4B4K - chains B and D of the 4 polymer chains in the assembly; structure by X-ray diffraction, 2.50 A resolution.

Chain B (and D):
Molecule: N5-carboxyaminoimidazole ribonucleotide mutase
Organism: Bacillus anthracis
Notes: EC 5.4.99.18, 4.1.1.21; chain D of this document is another copy of the same molecule, construct and numbering; everything in this record applies to it too
UniProt: Q81ZH8 (Q81ZH8_BACAN); residue numbers follow UniProt; this construct covers 1-161
Amino-acid sequence (181 residues; row label = number of the first residue in the row; numbers below 1 keep their minus sign (Met-19 is residue -19)):
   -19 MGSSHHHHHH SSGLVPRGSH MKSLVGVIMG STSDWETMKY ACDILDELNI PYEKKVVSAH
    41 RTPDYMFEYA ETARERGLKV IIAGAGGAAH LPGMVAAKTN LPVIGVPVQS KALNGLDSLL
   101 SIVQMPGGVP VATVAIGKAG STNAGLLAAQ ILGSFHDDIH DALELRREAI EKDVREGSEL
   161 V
Unresolved in the structure: -19 to 1, 158-161
Differences from the reference sequence: expression tag (-19 to 0)

How chain B and chain D interact:
Pairs across the interface (49; chain B residue first):
  Ala39(B) - Met74(D)
  His40(B) - Gly73(D)
  His40(B) - Met74(D)
  His40(B) - Ala77(D)
  His40(B) - Met105(D)
  His40(B) - Pro106(D)
  His40(B) - Val109(D)
  Pro43(B) - Phe47(D)
  Pro43(B) - Ala77(D)
  Pro43(B) - Lys78(D)
  Asp44(B) - Phe47(D)
  Asp44(B) - Lys78(D)  salt bridge
  Met46(B) - Met74(D)  hydrophobic
  Phe47(B) - Pro43(D)
  Phe47(B) - Asp44(D)
  Phe47(B) - Phe47(D)  hydrophobic
  Ala68(B) - Ser101(D)
  Ala68(B) - Gln104(D)  hydrogen bond (backbone-backbone)
  Ala68(B) - Met105(D)
  Ala69(B) - His70(D)
  His70(B) - Ala69(D)
  His70(B) - His70(D)
  His70(B) - Ser101(D)  hydrogen bond (side chain-backbone)
  His70(B) - Met105(D)
  Gly73(B) - His40(D)
  Met74(B) - Ala39(D)
  Met74(B) - His40(D)
  Met74(B) - Met46(D)  hydrophobic
  Met74(B) - Met74(D)  hydrophobic
  Ala77(B) - His40(D)
  Ala77(B) - Pro43(D)
  Lys78(B) - Pro43(D)
  Lys78(B) - Asp44(D)  salt bridge
  Leu93(B) - Leu100(D)  hydrophobic
  Leu93(B) - Gln104(D)
  Asp97(B) - Gln104(D)  hydrogen bond
  Leu100(B) - Leu93(D)  hydrophobic
  Leu100(B) - Asp97(D)
  Ser101(B) - Ala68(D)
  Ser101(B) - His70(D)  hydrogen bond (backbone-side chain)
  Ser101(B) - Ser101(D)  hydrogen bond
  Gln104(B) - Ala68(D)  hydrogen bond (backbone-backbone)
  Gln104(B) - Leu93(D)
  Gln104(B) - Asp97(D)  hydrogen bond
  Met105(B) - His40(D)
  Met105(B) - Ala68(D)
  Met105(B) - His70(D)
  Pro106(B) - His40(D)
  Val109(B) - His40(D)
Interface residues without a listed pair, chain B (24 interface residues in all): Glu51, Gly67, Leu96
Interface residues without a listed pair, chain D (24 interface residues in all): Glu51, Gly67, Leu96

Overview:
The chain B/chain D interface involves 24 residues from each chain, with 7 hydrogen bonds and 2 salt bridges.
Polar contacts include Asp44(B)-Lys78(D), His70(B)-Ser101(D) and Asp97(B)-Gln104(D).
Chain B and chain D are both N5-carboxyaminoimidazole ribonucleotide mutase (Bacillus anthracis); the
structure, Crystal structure of Bacillus anthracis PurE, was determined by X-ray diffraction, deposited
together with 4AY3 and 4AY4.
